Entry 7ZNL (electron microscopy, 3.45 A resolution); this record covers chains F and m of the 28 polymer chains in the assembly.

== Chain F ==
Molecule: THO complex subunit 6 homolog
From: Homo sapiens
Reference sequence: Q86W42 (THOC6_HUMAN); residue numbers follow UniProt; this construct covers 1-341
Chain sequence (341 residues; each row starts with the number of its first residue):
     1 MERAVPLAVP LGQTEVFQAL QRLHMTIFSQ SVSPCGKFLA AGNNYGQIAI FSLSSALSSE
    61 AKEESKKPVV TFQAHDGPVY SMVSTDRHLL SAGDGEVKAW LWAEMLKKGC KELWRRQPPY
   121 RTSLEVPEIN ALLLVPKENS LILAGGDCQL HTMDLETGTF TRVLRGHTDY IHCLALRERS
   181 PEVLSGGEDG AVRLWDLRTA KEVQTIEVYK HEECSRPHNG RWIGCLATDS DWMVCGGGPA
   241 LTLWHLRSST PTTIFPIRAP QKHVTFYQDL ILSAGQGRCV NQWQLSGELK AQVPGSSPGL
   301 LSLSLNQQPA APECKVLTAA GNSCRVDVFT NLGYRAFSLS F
Disordered / not traced: 1-4
Swiss-Prot annotation at these positions:
  - modified residue: S180 (Phosphoserine)
  - natural variant: G46 (G46R: In BBIS)

== Chain m ==
Molecule: THO complex subunit 5 homolog
From: Homo sapiens
Reference sequence: Q13769 (THOC5_HUMAN); residue numbers follow UniProt; this construct covers 1-683
Chain sequence (683 residues; row label = number of the first residue in the row):
     1 MSSESSKKRK PKVIRSDGAP AEGKRNRSDT EQEGKYYSEE AEVDLRDPGR DYELYKYTCQ
    61 ELQRLMAEIQ DLKSRGGKDV AIEIEERRIQ SCVHFMTLKK LNRLAHIRLK KGRDQTHEAK
   121 QKVDAYHLQL QNLLYEVMHL QKEITKCLEF KSKHEEIDLV SLEEFYKEAP PDISKAEVTM
   181 GDPHQQTLAR LDWELEQRKR LAEKYRECLS NKEKILKEIE VKKEYLSSLQ PRLNSIMQAS
   241 LPVQEYLFMP FDQAHKQYET ARHLPPPLYV LFVQATAYGQ ACDKTLSVAI EGSVDEAKAL
   301 FKPPEDSQDD ESDSDAEEEQ TTKRRRPTLG VQLDDKRKEM LKRHPLSVML DLKCKDDSVL
   361 HLTFYYLMNL NIMTVKAKVT TAMELITPIS AGDLLSPDSV LSCLYPGDHG KKTPNPANQY
   421 QFDKVGILTL SDYVLELGHP YLWVQKLGGL HFPKEQPQQT VIADHSLSAS HMETTMKLLK
   481 TRVQSRLALH KQFASLEHGI VPVTSDCQYL FPAKVVSRLV KWVTVAHEDY MELHFTKDIV
   541 DAGLAGDTNL YYMALIERGT AKLQAAVVLN PGYSSIPPVF QLCLNWKGEK TNSNDDNIRA
   601 MEGEVNVCYK ELCGPWPSHQ LLTNQLQRLC VLLDVYLETE SHDDSVEGPK EFPQEKMCLR
   661 LFRGPSRMKP FKYNHPQGFF SHR
Disordered / not traced: 1-49, 77-79, 152-157, 180-181, 241-242, 249-256, 300-333, 428-429, 458-469, 643-658
Swiss-Prot annotation at these positions:
  - motif: K7 to K10 (Nuclear localization signal)
  - modified residue: S2 (N-acetylserine), S5 (Phosphoserine), S6 (Phosphoserine), Y225 (Phosphotyrosine), S307 (Phosphoserine), S312 (Phosphoserine), S314 (Phosphoserine), T328 (Phosphothreonine)
  - cross-link: K153 (Glycyl lysine isopeptide (Lys-Gly) (interchain with G-Cter in SUMO2))
  - natural variant: T380 (T380K: In a breast cancer sample), G499 (G499S: In a breast cancer sample)
  - mutagenesis: Y225 (Y225F: Impairs mRNA binding, enhances CXCL12-dependent cell migration)

== Chain F / chain m interface ==
Contacting residue pairs (6; chain F residue first):
  H245(F) - D192(m)
  R247(F) - D172(m)
  R247(F) - I173(m)
  R247(F) - E196(m)  salt bridge
  S248(F) - D192(m)
  T250(F) - K199(m)
Other interface residues (no listed pair), chain F (5 interface residues in all): D231
Other interface residues (no listed pair), chain m (7 interface residues in all): L188, L195

== Overview ==
5 residues of chain F face 7 of chain m across their interface; the contacts include 1 salt bridge. Its one
salt-bridged contact is R247(F)-E196(m). From UniProt: one mutagenesis site on chain m.
Here chain F is THO complex subunit 6 homolog and chain m is THO complex subunit 5 homolog, both from Homo
sapiens. Entry 7ZNL (Structure of the human TREX core THO-UAP56 complex) was determined by electron
microscopy.
